PDB entry 8BTQ | X-ray diffraction, 1.60 A resolution | chains A and B

== Chain A ==
Name: 14-3-3 protein sigma
Organism: Homo sapiens
UniProt: P31947 (1433S_HUMAN); residues 1-231 here = UniProt positions 1-231
Chain sequence (236 residues; numbered -4 to 231; the number before each row is that of its first residue; numbers below 1 keep their minus sign (Gly-4 is residue -4)):
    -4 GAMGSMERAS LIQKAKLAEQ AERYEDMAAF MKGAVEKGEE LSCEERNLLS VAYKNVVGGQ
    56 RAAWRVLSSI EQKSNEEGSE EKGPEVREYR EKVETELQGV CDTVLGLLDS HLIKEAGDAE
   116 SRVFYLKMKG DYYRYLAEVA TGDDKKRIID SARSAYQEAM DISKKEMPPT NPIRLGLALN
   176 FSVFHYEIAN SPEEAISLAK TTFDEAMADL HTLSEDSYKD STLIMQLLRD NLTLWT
Not modelled in the structure: 70-74
Construct notes: expression tag (-4 to 0)
Metal / ion sites: Mg2+ site 1 near Glu2 (its only coordinating residue here); Mg2+ site 2 near Ser37 (its only coordinating residue here); Mg2+ site 3 near Glu89 (its only coordinating residue here)
Ligand contacts: OQE ([2-[2-oxidanylidene-2-(2-phenylethylamino)ethoxy]phenyl]phosphonic acid): Lys49, Gly53, Arg56, Arg129, Tyr130, Leu174, Asn175, Leu222
UniProt features mapped onto this chain:
  - site (Interaction with phosphoserine on interacting protein): Arg56, Arg129
  - modified residue (Phosphoserine): Ser5, Ser74
From the paper describing this entry:
  - binding site for OQE: Arg56, Arg129, Tyr130

== Chain B ==
Name: Carbohydrate-responsive element-binding protein
UniProt: Q9NP71 (MLXPL_HUMAN); residue numbers follow UniProt; this construct covers 117-135
Chain sequence (19 residues; numbered 117 to 135; the number before each row is that of its first residue):
   117 RDKIRLNNAI WRAWYIQYV
Ligand contacts: OQE ([2-[2-oxidanylidene-2-(2-phenylethylamino)ethoxy]phenyl]phosphonic acid): Ile120, Asn123, Asn124, Trp127, Arg128
From the paper describing this entry:
  - binding site for OQE: Ile120, Arg128

== Interface between chain A and chain B ==
Pairs across the interface (25; chain A residue first):
  Gly53(A) - Trp127(B)
  Arg56(A) - Trp127(B)
  Arg56(A) - Arg128(B)
  Ala57(A) - Trp127(B)
  Arg60(A) - Trp127(B)  hydrogen bond (side chain-backbone)
  Arg60(A) - Trp130(B)
  Gln67(A) - Tyr134(B)
  Val178(A) - Arg128(B)
  Tyr181(A) - Tyr131(B)
  Tyr181(A) - Ile132(B)
  Glu182(A) - Arg128(B)  salt bridge
  Glu182(A) - Tyr131(B)
  Lys214(A) - Arg117(B)  hydrogen bond (backbone-side chain)
  Thr217(A) - Arg117(B)  hydrogen bond
  Leu218(A) - Arg117(B)
  Gln221(A) - Arg121(B)  hydrogen bond
  Leu222(A) - Arg121(B)
  Leu222(A) - Asn124(B)
  Asp225(A) - Arg121(B)  salt bridge
  Asn226(A) - Asn124(B)  hydrogen bond
  Asn226(A) - Arg128(B)
  Leu229(A) - Arg128(B)
  Leu229(A) - Ala129(B)
  Leu229(A) - Ile132(B)  hydrophobic
  Trp230(A) - Ile132(B)
Other interface residues (no listed pair), chain A (19 interface residues in all): Arg129, Arg224
Other interface residues (no listed pair), chain B (11 interface residues in all): Ile120

== In short ==
19 residues of chain A face 11 of chain B across their interface; the contacts include 5 hydrogen bonds and 2
salt bridges. Among the polar pairs are Glu182(A)-Arg128(B), Asp225(A)-Arg121(B) and Arg60(A)-Trp127(B).
Compound OQE is bound between chain A and chain B. From the paper: a binding site for OQE at Arg56(A),
Arg129(A) and Ile120(B) among others.
Here chain A is 14-3-3 protein sigma (Homo sapiens) and chain B is Carbohydrate-responsive element-binding
protein. Entry 8BTQ (Small molecule stabilizer for 14-3-3/ChREBP (Cmd1-soaking)) was determined by X-ray
diffraction (same publication as 8BWE, 8BWH and 8C1Y).
